1SIQ - chain A; structure by X-ray diffraction, 2.10 A resolution.

# Chain A
Protein: Glutaryl-CoA dehydrogenase
Organism: Homo sapiens
Notes: EC 1.3.99.7
UniProt: Q92947 (GCDH_HUMAN); residues 3-394 here correspond to UniProt positions 47-438 (UniProt number = residue number + 44)
Sequence (392 residues; each row starts with the number of its first residue):
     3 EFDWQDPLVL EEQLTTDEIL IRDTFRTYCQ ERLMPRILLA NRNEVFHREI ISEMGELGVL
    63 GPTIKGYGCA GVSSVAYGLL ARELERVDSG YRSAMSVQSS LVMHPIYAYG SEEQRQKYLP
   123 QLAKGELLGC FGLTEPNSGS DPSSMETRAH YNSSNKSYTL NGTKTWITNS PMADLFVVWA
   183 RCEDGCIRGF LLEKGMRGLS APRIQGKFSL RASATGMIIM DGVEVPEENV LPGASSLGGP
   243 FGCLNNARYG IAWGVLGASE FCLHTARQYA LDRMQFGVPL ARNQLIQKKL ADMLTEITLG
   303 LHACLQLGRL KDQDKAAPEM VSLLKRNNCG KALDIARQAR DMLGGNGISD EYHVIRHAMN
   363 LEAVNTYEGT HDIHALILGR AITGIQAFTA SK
Disordered / not traced: 393-394
UniProt features mapped onto this chain:
  - active site: E370 (Proton acceptor)
  - binding site (substrate): R94, S95, S142, F243 to R250, G371
  - binding site (FAD): F133 to S142, W168 to T170, R275, Q286, D343 to G347, T372 to D374, F390
  - modified residue: K196 (N6-acetyllysine)
Residues lining bound ligands: FAD (flavin-adenine dinucleotide): V99, F133, G134, L135, T136, G141, S142, W168, I169, T170, L212, T217, R275, Q277, F278, L282, N285, Q286, L287, I288, D343, M344, L345, G346, G347, I350, A365, T368, Y369, E370, T372, D374, I375, L378, F390

# Overview
Bound to chain A: flavin-adenine dinucleotide. Curated annotation (UniProt) lists active-site residue E370, 12
substrate-binding residues and 24 FAD-binding residues.
Chain A is Glutaryl-CoA dehydrogenase (Homo sapiens); the structure, The Crystal Structure and Mechanism of
Human Glutaryl-CoA Dehydrogenase, was determined by X-ray diffraction, deposited together with 1SIR.
